7WVJ - chains A and F of the 4 polymer chains in the assembly; structure by electron microscopy, 3.26 A resolution.

== Chain A ==
Protein: Toll-like receptor 3
Organism: Homo sapiens
UniProt: O15455 (TLR3_HUMAN); numbering as in UniProt (aligned over 27-697)
Chain sequence (689 residues; numbered 24 to 712; the number before each row is that of its first residue):
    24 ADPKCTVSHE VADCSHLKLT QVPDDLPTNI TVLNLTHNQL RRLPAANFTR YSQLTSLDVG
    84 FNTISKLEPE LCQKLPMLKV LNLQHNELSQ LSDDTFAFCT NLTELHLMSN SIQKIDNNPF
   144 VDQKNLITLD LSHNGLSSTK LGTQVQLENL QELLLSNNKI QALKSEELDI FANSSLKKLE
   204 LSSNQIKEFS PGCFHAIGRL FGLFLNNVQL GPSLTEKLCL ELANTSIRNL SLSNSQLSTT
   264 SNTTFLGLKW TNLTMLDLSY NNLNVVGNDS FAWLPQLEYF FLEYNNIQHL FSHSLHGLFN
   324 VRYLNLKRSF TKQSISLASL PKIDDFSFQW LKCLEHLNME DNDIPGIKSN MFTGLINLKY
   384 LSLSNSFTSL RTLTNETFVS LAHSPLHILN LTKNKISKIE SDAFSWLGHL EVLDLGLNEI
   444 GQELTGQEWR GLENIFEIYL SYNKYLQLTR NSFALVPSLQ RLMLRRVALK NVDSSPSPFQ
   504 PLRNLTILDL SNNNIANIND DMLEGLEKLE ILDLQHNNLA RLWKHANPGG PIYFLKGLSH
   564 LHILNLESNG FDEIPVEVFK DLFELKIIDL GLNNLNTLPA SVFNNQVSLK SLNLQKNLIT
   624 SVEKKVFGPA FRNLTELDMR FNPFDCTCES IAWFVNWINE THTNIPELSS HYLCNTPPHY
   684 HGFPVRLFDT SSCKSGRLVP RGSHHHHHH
Unresolved in the structure: 24-28, 688-712
Sequence notes: expression tag (24-26, 698-712); engineered mutation Asp-117 (Lys in O15455), Asp-139 (Lys in O15455), Asp-145 (Lys in O15455)
Disulfide bonds: Cys-95/Cys-122, Cys-649/Cys-677
UniProt features mapped onto this chain:
  - glycosylation (N-linked (GlcNAc...) asparagine): Asn-52, Asn-57, Asn-70, Asn-124, Asn-196, Asn-247, Asn-252, Asn-265, Asn-275, Asn-291, Asn-398, Asn-413, Asn-507, Asn-636, Asn-662
  - natural variant: Ser-134 (S134P: No effect on IFNL1 induction), Arg-251 (R251G: No effect on IFNL1 induction), Pro-554 (P554S: In IMD83)
  - mutagenesis: Cys-95 (C95A: Reduced response to ds-RNA), Cys-122 (C122A: Reduced response to ds-RNA), Asn-196 (N196G: Reduced expression levels; when associated with R-247), Asn-247 (N247R: Reduced response to ds-RNA. Reduced expression levels; when associated with G-196), His-539 (H539A: No effect; H539E: Loss of RNA binding. Constitutive activation of NF-kappa-B), Asn-541 (N541A: Loss of RNA binding. Abolishes activation of NF-kappa-B)

== Chain F ==
Molecule: 46-nt RNA strand
Sequence (46 nucleotides; row label = number of the first residue in the row):
     1 IIIIIIIIII IIIIIIIIII IIIIIIIIII IIIIIIIIII IIIIII

== Chain A / chain F interface ==
Contacting residue pairs (17):
  Arg-64(A) / I42(F)  sugar contact
  Arg-64(A) / I43(F)  salt bridge to the phosphate
  Glu-110(A) / I43(F)  hydrogen bond to the sugar
  Glu-110(A) / I44(F)  sugar contact
  Arg-489(A) / I23(F)  sugar contact
  Asn-515(A) / I22(F)  phosphate contact
  Asn-515(A) / I23(F)  hydrogen bond to the phosphate
  Asn-517(A) / I21(F)  hydrogen bond to the sugar
  His-539(A) / I22(F)  salt bridge to the phosphate
  Asn-540(A) / I21(F)  sugar contact
  Asn-541(A) / I20(F)  hydrogen bond to the sugar
  Asn-541(A) / I21(F)  sugar contact
  Ala-543(A) / I20(F)  sugar contact
  Ser-571(A) / I21(F)  phosphate contact
  Ser-571(A) / I22(F)  hydrogen bond to the phosphate
  Gly-573(A) / I20(F)  sugar contact
  Asn-597(A) / I21(F)  phosphate contact
Also at the interface, not in a pair above, chain A (14 interface residues in all): Thr-86, Asn-572
Also at the interface, not in a pair above, chain F (8 interface residues in all): I24

== In short ==
14 residues of chain A face 8 of chain F across their interface; the contacts include 5 hydrogen bonds and 2
salt bridges. Polar pairs include Glu-110(A)/I43(F), Asn-517(A)/I21(F) and Asn-541(A)/I20(F). From UniProt: 6
mutagenesis sites on chain A.
Here chain A is Toll-like receptor 3 (Homo sapiens) and chain F is a 46-nt RNA strand. Entry 7WVJ
(NT-mut(K117D,K139D,K145D) TLR3 -poly I:C complex) was determined by electron microscopy (same publication as
7WV3, 7WV4, 7WV5 and 7WVE).
